PDB entry 7LNI | X-ray diffraction, 2.68 A resolution | chains A and E of the 3 polymer chains in the assembly

== Chain A ==
Protein: Site-specific DNA-methyltransferase (adenine-specific)
Source organism: Clostridioides difficile
Notes: EC 2.1.1.72
Reference sequence: Q183J3 (Q183J3_CLOD6); residues 1-577 here = UniProt positions 1-577
Amino-acid sequence (578 residues; each row starts with the number of its first residue; numbering starts at 0):
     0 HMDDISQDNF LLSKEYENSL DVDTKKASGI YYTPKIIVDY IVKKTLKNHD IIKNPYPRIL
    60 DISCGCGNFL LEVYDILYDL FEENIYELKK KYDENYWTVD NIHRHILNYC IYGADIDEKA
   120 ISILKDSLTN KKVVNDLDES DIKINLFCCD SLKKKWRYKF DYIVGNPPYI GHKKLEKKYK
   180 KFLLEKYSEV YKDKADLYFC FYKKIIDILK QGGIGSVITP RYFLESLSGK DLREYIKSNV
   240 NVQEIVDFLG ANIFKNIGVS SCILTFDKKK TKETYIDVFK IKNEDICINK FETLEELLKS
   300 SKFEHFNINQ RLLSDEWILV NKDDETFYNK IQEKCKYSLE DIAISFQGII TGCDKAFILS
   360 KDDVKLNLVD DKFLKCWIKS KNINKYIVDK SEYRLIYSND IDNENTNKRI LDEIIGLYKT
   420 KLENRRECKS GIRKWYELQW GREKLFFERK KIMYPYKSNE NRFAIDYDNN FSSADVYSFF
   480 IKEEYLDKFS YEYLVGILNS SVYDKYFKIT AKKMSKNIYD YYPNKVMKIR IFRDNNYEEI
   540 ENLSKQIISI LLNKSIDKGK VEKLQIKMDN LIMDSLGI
Unresolved in the structure: 0-25, 132-136
Sequence notes: expression tag (0)
Modified residues: Mse1 (selenomethionine); Mse452, Mse513, Mse526, Mse567, Mse572 (selenomethionine; parent Met)
Reported in the primary citation:
  - binding site for DNA Strand 2: His171, Lys172, Arg425, Gln438, Tyr455, Ser472, Ala473
  - binding site for DNA Strand 1: Tyr30, Asn165, Pro166, Tyr168, His171, Lys173, Phe253, Gln346, Ile349, Trp439, Arg441, Lys456, Ser514, Ile517, Tyr521
  - specificity-determining residues: Gln346, Arg425

== Chain E ==
Molecule: DNA Strand 2
Sequence (14 nucleotides; numbered 1 to 14; the number before each row is that of its first residue):
     1 ATGGGACTTT TTGA

== Interface between chain A and chain E ==
Pairs across the interface (42):
  His171(A) - DT11(E)  base contact
  His171(A) - DT12(E)  sugar contact
  Lys172(A) - DT9(E)  hydrogen bond to the base
  Lys172(A) - DT10(E)  hydrogen bond to the base
  Lys172(A) - DT11(E)  base contact
  Lys172(A) - DT12(E)  phosphate contact
  Lys176(A) - DT12(E)  salt bridge to the phosphate
  Lys176(A) - DG13(E)  phosphate contact
  Lys179(A) - DT12(E)  phosphate contact
  Lys179(A) - DG13(E)  salt bridge to the phosphate
  Leu183(A) - DA14(E)  phosphate contact
  Lys191(A) - DA14(E)  phosphate contact
  Asp192(A) - DG13(E)  phosphate contact
  Asp192(A) - DA14(E)  hydrogen bond to the phosphate
  Lys193(A) - DT12(E)  base contact
  Lys193(A) - DG13(E)  hydrogen bond to the base
  Asn255(A) - DG3(E)  phosphate contact
  Ile349(A) - DT10(E)  base contact
  Ile349(A) - DT11(E)  base contact
  Gly351(A) - DT10(E)  phosphate contact
  Cys352(A) - DT10(E)  phosphate contact
  Asp353(A) - DT10(E)  hydrogen bond to the phosphate
  Lys378(A) - DT8(E)  phosphate contact
  Lys378(A) - DT9(E)  salt bridge to the phosphate
  Ser379(A) - DT8(E)  hydrogen bond to the phosphate
  Lys380(A) - DT8(E)  hydrogen bond to the phosphate
  Arg424(A) - DT11(E)  phosphate contact
  Arg425(A) - DT12(E)  base contact
  Arg425(A) - DG13(E)  hydrogen bond to the base
  Arg425(A) - DA14(E)  base contact
  Gln438(A) - DT11(E)  base contact
  Gln438(A) - DT12(E)  base contact
  Trp439(A) - DT11(E)  base contact
  Trp439(A) - DT12(E)  hydrogen bond to the base
  Tyr455(A) - DT8(E)  hydrogen bond to the base
  Tyr455(A) - DT9(E)  base contact
  Lys456(A) - DT8(E)  base contact
  Ser472(A) - DT10(E)  base contact
  Ala473(A) - DT10(E)  base contact
  Asp474(A) - DT9(E)  phosphate contact
  Ile517(A) - DC7(E)  base contact
  Ile517(A) - DT8(E)  base contact
Other interface residues (no listed pair), chain A (30 interface residues in all): Asp284, Thr350, Glu426, Lys515
Other interface residues (no listed pair), chain E (11 interface residues in all): DT2, DG5

== Summary ==
30 residues of chain A face 11 of chain E across their interface; the contacts include 10 hydrogen bonds and 3
salt bridges. Polar pairs include Lys172(A)-DT9(E), Lys172(A)-DT10(E) and Lys193(A)-DG13(E). From the paper: a
binding site for DNA Strand 1 at Tyr30(A), Asn165(A) and Pro166(A) among others; a binding site for DNA Strand
2 at His171(A), Lys172(A) and Arg425(A) among others.
Here chain A is Site-specific DNA-methyltransferase (adenine-specific) (Clostridioides difficile) and chain E
is DNA Strand 2. Entry 7LNI (SeMet CamA Adenine Methyltransferase Complexed to Cognate Substrate DNA) was
determined by X-ray diffraction together with 7LNJ and 7LT5 from the same study.
